Entry 7CAD (electron microscopy, 3.41 A resolution); this record covers chains C and B of the 4 polymer chains in the assembly.

[Chain C]
Protein: ABC transporter, ATP-binding protein SugC
Organism: Mycolicibacterium smegmatis (strain ATCC 700084 / mc(2)155)
Reference sequence: A0R2C0 (A0R2C0_MYCS2); residues 1-406 here = UniProt positions 1-406
Sequence (406 residues; numbered 1 to 406; the number before each row is that of its first residue):
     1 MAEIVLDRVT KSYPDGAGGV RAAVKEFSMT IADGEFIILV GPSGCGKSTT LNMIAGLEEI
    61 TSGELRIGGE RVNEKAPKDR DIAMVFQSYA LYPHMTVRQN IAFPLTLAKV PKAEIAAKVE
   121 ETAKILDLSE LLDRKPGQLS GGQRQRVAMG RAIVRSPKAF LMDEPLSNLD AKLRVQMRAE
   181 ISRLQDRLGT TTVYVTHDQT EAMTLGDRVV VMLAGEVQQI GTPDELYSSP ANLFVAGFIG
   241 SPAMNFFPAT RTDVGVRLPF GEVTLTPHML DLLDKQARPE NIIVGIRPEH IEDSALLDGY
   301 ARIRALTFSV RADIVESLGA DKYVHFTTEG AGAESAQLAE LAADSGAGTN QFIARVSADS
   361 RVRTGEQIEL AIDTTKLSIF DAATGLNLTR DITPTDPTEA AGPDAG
Not modelled in the structure: 1, 15-20, 392-406
From the paper describing this entry:
  - catalytic residues: E164 (citing earlier work)

[Chain B]
Protein: ABC transporter, permease protein SugB
Organism: Mycolicibacterium smegmatis (strain ATCC 700084 / mc(2)155)
Reference sequence: A0R2C1 (A0R2C1_MYCS2); residue numbers follow UniProt; this construct covers 1-278
Sequence (278 residues; numbered 1 to 278; the number before each row is that of its first residue):
     1 MADRVDARRA TWWSVVNILV IVYALIPVLW ILSLSLKPTS SVKDGKLIPT EITFANYKAI
    61 FSGDAFTSAL FNSIGIGLIT TIIAVVIGGM AAYAVARLQF PGKQLLIGVA LLIAMFPHIS
   121 LVTPIFNMWR GIGLFDTWPG LIIPYITFAL PLAIYTLSAF FREIPWDLEK AAKMDGATPA
   181 QAFRKVIAPL AAPGIVTAAI LVFIFAWNDL LLALSLTATQ RAITAPVAIA NFTGSSQFEE
   241 PTGSIAAGAM VITIPIIIFV LIFQRRIVAG LTSGAVKG
Not modelled in the structure: 1-5

[How chain C and chain B interact]
Pairs across the interface (31; chain C residue first):
  L57(C) with K173(B); M174(B), hydrophobic
  P77(C) with K173(B); M174(B), hydrophobic
  K78(C) with G176(B)
  I82(C) with M174(B)
  F86(C) with K170(B); A171(B), hydrophobic
  S88(C) with D167(B), hydrogen bond
  A90(C) with D167(B); A171(B)
  Y92(C) with L168(B), hydrophobic; A171(B), hydrogen bond (side chain-backbone); A172(B); D175(B), hydrogen bond; V186(B), hydrophobic
  P93(C) with L190(B), hydrophobic
  H94(C) with K185(B); V186(B); P189(B); L190(B)
  M95(C) with K185(B)
  F103(C) with D175(B); K185(B); V186(B), hydrophobic
  P104(C) with D175(B)
  L107(C) with D175(B); A177(B), hydrophobic; Q181(B)
  R155(C) with M174(B); D175(B), salt bridge
Also at the interface, not in a pair above, chain C (18 interface residues in all): M84, L91, R151

[Overview]
Chain C and chain B form an interface of 18 and 15 residues respectively, with 3 hydrogen bonds and 1 salt
bridge. Polar contacts include R155(C)-D175(B), S88(C)-D167(B) and Y92(C)-A171(B). From the paper: the
catalytic residue E164(C).
Here chain C is ABC transporter, ATP-binding protein SugC and chain B is ABC transporter, permease protein
SugB, both from Mycolicibacterium smegmatis (strain ATCC 700084 / mc(2)155). Entry 7CAD (Mycobacterium
smegmatis SugABC complex) was determined by electron microscopy (same publication as 7CAE, 7CAF and 7CAG).
